Entry 7WI3 (electron microscopy, 4.00 A resolution); this record covers chains c and i of the 48 polymer chains in the assembly.

Chain c:
Molecule: Modulator of FtsH protease HflC
Source organism: Escherichia coli K-12
Reference sequence: P0ABC3 (HFLC_ECOLI); residue numbers follow UniProt; this construct covers 1-334
Chain sequence (334 residues; each row starts with the number of its first residue):
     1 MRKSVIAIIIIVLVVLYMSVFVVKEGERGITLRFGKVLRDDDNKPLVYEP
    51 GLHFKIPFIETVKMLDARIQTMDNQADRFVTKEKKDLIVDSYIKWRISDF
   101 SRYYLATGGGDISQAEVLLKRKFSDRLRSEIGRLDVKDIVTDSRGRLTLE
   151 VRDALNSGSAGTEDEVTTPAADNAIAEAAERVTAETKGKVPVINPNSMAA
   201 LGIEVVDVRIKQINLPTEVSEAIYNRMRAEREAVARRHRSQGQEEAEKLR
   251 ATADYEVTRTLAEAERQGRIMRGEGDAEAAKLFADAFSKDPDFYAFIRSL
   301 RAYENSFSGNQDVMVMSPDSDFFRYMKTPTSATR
Not modelled in the structure: 158-198, 329-334

Chain i:
Molecule: Modulator of FtsH protease HflK
Source organism: Escherichia coli K-12
Reference sequence: P0ABC7 (HFLK_ECOLI); numbering as in UniProt (aligned over 1-419)
Chain sequence (419 residues; numbered 1 to 419; the number before each row is that of its first residue):
     1 MAWNQPGNNGQDRDPWGSSKPGGNSEGNGNKGGRDQGPPDLDDIFRKLSK
    51 KLGGLGGGKGTGSGGGSSSQGPRPQLGGRVVTIAAAAIVIIWAASGFYTI
   101 KEAERGVVTRFGKFSHLVEPGLNWKPTFIDEVKPVNVEAVRELAASGVML
   151 TSDENVVRVEMNVQYRVTNPEKYLYSVTSPDDSLRQATDSALRGVIGKYT
   201 MDRILTEGRTVIRSDTQRELEETIRPYDMGITLLDVNFQAARPPEEVKAA
   251 FDDAIAARENEQQYIREAEAYTNEVQPRANGQAQRILEEARAYKAQTILE
   301 AQGEVARFAKLLPEYKAAPEITRERLYIETMEKVLGNTRKVLVNDKGGNL
   351 MVLPLDQMLKGGNAPAAKSDNGASNLLRLPPASSSTTSGASNTSSTSQGD
   401 IMDQRRANAQRNDYQRQGE
Not modelled in the structure: 1-77, 353-419

Chain c / chain i interface:
Pairs across the interface (86; chain c residue first):
  V22(c) - F111(i)
  V23(c) - F111(i)
  E25(c) - T109(i)  hydrogen bond
  E25(c) - G112(i)
  E25(c) - Y175(i)  hydrogen bond
  E49(c) - G112(i)
  E49(c) - K113(i)
  P50(c) - F111(i)
  P50(c) - G112(i)
  P50(c) - K113(i)
  H53(c) - F111(i)
  R68(c) - V177(i)  hydrogen bond (side chain-backbone)
  R68(c) - T178(i)
  I69(c) - S176(i)  hydrogen bond (backbone-backbone)
  I69(c) - V177(i)
  Q70(c) - T178(i)
  D73(c) - Q186(i)
  Y92(c) - Q186(i)
  Y92(c) - A187(i)
  Y92(c) - S190(i)
  K94(c) - Y227(i)
  K137(c) - S152(i)  hydrogen bond (side chain-backbone)
  K137(c) - E154(i)
  V140(c) - L150(i)  hydrophobic
  D142(c) - K198(i)  salt bridge
  R144(c) - G194(i)
  R144(c) - K198(i)
  V206(c) - Y227(i)  hydrophobic
  D207(c) - Y227(i)  hydrogen bond
  I210(c) - S190(i)
  I210(c) - R193(i)  hydrogen bond (backbone-side chain)
  K211(c) - Q186(i)  hydrogen bond
  K211(c) - D189(i)
  Q212(c) - V148(i)
  I213(c) - R193(i)
  Y224(c) - E245(i)
  Y224(c) - V247(i)  hydrophobic
  R226(c) - E154(i)  hydrogen bond (side chain-backbone)
  M227(c) - E154(i)
  M227(c) - N155(i)
  M227(c) - K248(i)
  R228(c) - V247(i)  hydrogen bond (side chain-backbone)
  R231(c) - F251(i)
  R231(c) - A254(i)
  E232(c) - D253(i)
  H238(c) - R258(i)  hydrogen bond
  R239(c) - N260(i)
  Q241(c) - E261(i)  hydrogen bond
  G242(c) - E261(i)
  G242(c) - I265(i)
  E245(c) - I265(i)
  R250(c) - Y271(i)
  D254(c) - Y271(i)
  V257(c) - A279(i)  hydrophobic
  A264(c) - A283(i)
  Q267(c) - L287(i)
  G268(c) - A290(i)
  M271(c) - L287(i)  hydrophobic
  M271(c) - R291(i)
  R272(c) - Y293(i)
  G275(c) - K294(i)
  F283(c) - A301(i)  hydrophobic
  A286(c) - V305(i)  hydrophobic
  F287(c) - F308(i)  hydrophobic
  D290(c) - L312(i)
  F293(c) - F308(i)  hydrophobic
  F293(c) - Y315(i)  hydrophobic
  F296(c) - R323(i)
  L300(c) - T330(i)
  R301(c) - E304(i)  salt bridge
  Y303(c) - V334(i)
  G309(c) - N337(i)
  D312(c) - T338(i)  hydrogen bond (backbone-side chain)
  D312(c) - R339(i)
  V313(c) - R339(i)
  M314(c) - R339(i)  hydrogen bond (backbone-backbone)
  M314(c) - K340(i)
  M314(c) - V341(i)  hydrogen bond (backbone-backbone)
  V315(c) - V341(i)  hydrophobic
  M316(c) - V341(i)
  M316(c) - L342(i)
  M316(c) - V343(i)  hydrogen bond (backbone-backbone)
  S317(c) - V343(i)
  S317(c) - D345(i)
  P318(c) - V343(i)
  F323(c) - L342(i)  hydrophobic
Other interface residues (no listed pair), chain c (74 interface residues in all): S143, N214, L215, I223, A246, A253, T260, L261, E278, A279, L282, E304, D321, F322
Other interface residues (no listed pair), chain i (80 interface residues in all): F114, G147, M149, D153, V156, L174, A256, A257, A268, T272, V275, Q276, N280, Q282, I286, I298, Q302, L311, L326, Y327, I328, M331, K333, N344

Summary:
74 residues of chain c and 80 residues of chain i are in contact; the contacts include 16 hydrogen bonds and 2
salt bridges. Polar pairs include D142(c)-K198(i), R301(c)-E304(i) and E25(c)-T109(i).
Here chain c is Modulator of FtsH protease HflC and chain i is Modulator of FtsH protease HflK, both from
Escherichia coli K-12. Entry 7WI3 (Cryo-EM structure of E.Coli FtsH-HflkC AAA protease complex) was determined
by electron microscopy (same publication as 7WI4).
